Entry 8VD2 (X-ray diffraction, 2.90 A resolution); this record covers chains B and D of the 5 polymer chains in the assembly.

Chain B:
Molecule: MHC class II HLA-DQ-beta-1
Organism: Homo sapiens
UniProt: O19707 (O19707_HUMAN); residue numbers follow UniProt; this construct covers 1-192
Chain sequence (192 residues; row label = number of the first residue in the row):
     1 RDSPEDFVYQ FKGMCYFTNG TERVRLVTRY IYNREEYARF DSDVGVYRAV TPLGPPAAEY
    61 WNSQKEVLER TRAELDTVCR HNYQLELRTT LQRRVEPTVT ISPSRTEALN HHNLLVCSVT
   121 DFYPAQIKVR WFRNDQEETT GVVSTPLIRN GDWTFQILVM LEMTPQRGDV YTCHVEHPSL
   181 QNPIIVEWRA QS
Unresolved in the structure: 1-2, 106-112, 166-168, 190-192
Disulfide bonds: C15-C79, C117-C173

Chain D:
Molecule: T-CELL-RECEPTOR, TCR ET650-4 alpha
Organism: Homo sapiens
Chain sequence (206 residues; row label = number of the first residue in the row; note: 16 numbers in that range are skipped by the numbering (no residue carries them; nothing is unmodelled there)):
     2 MKTTQ
     8 PPSMDCAEGR AANLPCNHST ISG
    36 NEYVYWYRQI HSQGPQYIIH GLK
    64 NNETN
    74 EMASLIITED RKSSTLILPH ATLRDTAVYY CIVRVAIEGS QGNLIFGKGT KLSVKPNIQN
   134 PDPAVYQLRD SKSSDKSVCL FTDFDSQTNV SQSKDSDVYI TDKCVLDMRS MDFKSNSAVA
   194 WSNKSDFACA NAFNNSIIPE DTFFPSPESS
Unresolved in the structure: 147, 213-223
Disulfide bonds: C23-C104, C152-C202

Interface between chain B and chain D:
Residue-residue contacts (11; chain B residue first):
  R70(B) with Y38(D); Y40(D), hydrogen bond; H55(D)
  A73(B) with Y38(D)
  D76(B) with G30(D); K58(D)
  T77(B) with G30(D); N36(D); L57(D)
  H81(B) with G30(D); N36(D), hydrogen bond
Interface residues without a listed pair, chain B (6 interface residues in all): E66
Interface residues without a listed pair, chain D (8 interface residues in all): S29

In short:
The interface between chain B and chain D involves 6 residues on one side and 8 on the other; the contacts
include 2 hydrogen bonds. Among the polar pairs are R70(B)-Y40(D) and H81(B)-N36(D).
Here chain B is MHC class II HLA-DQ-beta-1 and chain D is T-CELL-RECEPTOR, TCR ET650-4 alpha, both from Homo
sapiens. Entry 8VD2 (Human TCR ET650-4 in complex with DQ8-InsC8-15-IAPP1) was determined by X-ray diffraction
together with 8VCX, 8VCY, 8VD0, 8VDD and 8VDU from the same study.
